PDB entry 4LSR | X-ray diffraction, 2.28 A resolution | chains G and H of the 3 polymer chains in the assembly

== Chain G ==
Name: ENVELOPE GLYCOPROTEIN GP120 WITH LOOP D AND V5 FROM STRAIN ker_2018_11
Organism: Human immunodeficiency virus 1
Sequence (356 residues; row label = number of the first residue in the row; note: 96 numbers in that range are skipped by the numbering (no residue carries them; nothing is unmodelled there)):
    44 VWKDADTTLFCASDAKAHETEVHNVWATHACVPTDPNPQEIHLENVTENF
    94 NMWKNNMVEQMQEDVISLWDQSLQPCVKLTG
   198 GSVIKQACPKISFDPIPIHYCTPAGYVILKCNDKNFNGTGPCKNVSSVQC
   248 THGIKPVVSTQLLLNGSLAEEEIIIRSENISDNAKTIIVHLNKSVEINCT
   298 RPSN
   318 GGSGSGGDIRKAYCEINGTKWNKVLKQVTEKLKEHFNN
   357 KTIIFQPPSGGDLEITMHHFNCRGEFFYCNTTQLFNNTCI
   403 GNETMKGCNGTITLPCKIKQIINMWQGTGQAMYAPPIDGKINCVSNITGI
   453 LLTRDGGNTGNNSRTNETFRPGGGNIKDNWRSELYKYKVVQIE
Unresolved in the structure: 318-323, 403-406, 495
Disulfides: Cys54-Cys74, Cys119-Cys205, Cys218-Cys247, Cys228-Cys239, Cys296-Cys331, Cys378-Cys445, Cys395-Cys410
Covalent attachments: N-acetylglucosamine (NAG) linked to Asn234, Asn262, Asn276, Asn289, Asn295, Asn334, Asn355, Asn386, Asn392

== Chain H ==
Name: Heavy chain of antibody vrc-CH31
Organism: Homo sapiens
Notes: antibody fragment or engineered binder
Sequence (236 residues; row label = number of the first residue in the row; note: 1 number in that range is skipped by the numbering (no residue carries it; nothing is unmodelled there); a row labelled like 28A-28I holds insertion residues (28A, then the next letters in order)):
     1 QVQLVQSGAAVRKPGASVTVSCKFAEDD
28A-28I DYSPYWVNP
    30 APEHFI
   35A H
    36 FLRQAPGQQLEWLAWMN
   52A P
    53 TNGAVNYAWYLNGRVTATRDRSMTTAFLEV
82A-82C KSL
    83 RSDDTAVYYCARAQKRGR
100A-100E SEWAY
   101 AHWGQGTPVVVSSASTKGPSVFPLAPSSKSTSGGTAALGCLVKDYFPEPV
   151 TVSWNSGALTSGVHTFPAVLQSSGLYSLSSVVTVPSSSLGTQTYICNVNH
   201 KPSNTKVDKKVEPKSCDK
Unresolved in the structure: 28B-28I, 128-133, 214-218
Disulfides: Cys22-Cys92, Cys140-Cys196

== How chain G and chain H interact ==
Residue-residue contacts (32):
  Asp279(G) with Trp100C(H), hydrogen bond
  Asn280(G) with Trp47(H); Trp50(H), hydrogen bond; Asn58(H), hydrogen bond (backbone-side chain); Trp100C(H)
  Ala281(G) with Phe34(H); Trp50(H); Glu100B(H); Trp100C(H)
  Ser365(G) with Val57(H); Tyr59(H)
  Gly366(G) with Val57(H)
  Gly367(G) with Asn54(H); Gly55(H)
  Asp368(G) with Asn54(H), hydrogen bond (backbone-backbone); Arg71(H), salt bridge
  Ile371(G) with Asn54(H)
  Gln432(G) with Arg73(H)
  Thr455(G) with Asn58(H)
  Arg456(G) with Asn58(H), hydrogen bond (backbone-side chain)
  Asp457(G) with Asn58(H)
  Gly458(G) with Trp47(H); Asn58(H), hydrogen bond (backbone-side chain); Tyr59(H); Ala60(H); Trp61(H), hydrogen bond (backbone-backbone)
  Gly459(G) with Trp47(H); Trp61(H), hydrogen bond (backbone-side chain)
  Thr461(G) with Tyr62(H)
  Ser465(G) with Trp61(H)
  Arg466(G) with Trp61(H)
  Gly476(G) with Asn54(H)
Interface residues without a listed pair, chain G (22 interface residues in all): Lys282, Gly475, Asn477, Lys479
Interface residues without a listed pair, chain H (20 interface residues in all): Ala30, Pro31, Glu46, Thr53, Ala56
The authors on this interface:
  - pairs named by the authors: Arg71(H)-Asp368(G) (salt bridge)
  - epitope / paratope residues, chain H: Arg71(H)

== In short ==
22 residues of chain G face 20 of chain H across their interface; the contacts include 8 hydrogen bonds and 1
salt bridge. Polar pairs include Asp368(G)-Arg71(H), Asp279(G)-Trp100C(H) and Asn280(G)-Trp50(H). The authors
report a salt bridge between Arg71(H) and Asp368(G). From the paper: the epitope/paratope residue Arg71(H).
Here chain G is ENVELOPE GLYCOPROTEIN GP120 WITH LOOP D AND V5 FROM STRAIN ker_2018_11 (Human immunodeficiency
virus 1) and chain H is Heavy chain of antibody vrc-CH31 (Homo sapiens). Entry 4LSR (Crystal structure of
broadly and potently neutralizing antibody VRC-CH31 in complex with HIV-1 clade A/E stran ...) was determined
by X-ray diffraction together with 4LSP, 4LSQ, 4LSS, 4LST, 4LSU and 4LSV from the same study.
